PDB entry 4P72 | X-ray diffraction, 2.62 A resolution | chains B and D of the 4 polymer chains in the assembly

# Chain B
Name: Phenylalanine--tRNA ligase beta subunit
Source organism: Pseudomonas aeruginosa
Notes: EC 6.1.1.20
UniProtKB: Q9I0A4 (SYFB_PSEAE); numbering as in UniProt (aligned over 1-792)
Sequence (792 residues; row label = number of the first residue in the row):
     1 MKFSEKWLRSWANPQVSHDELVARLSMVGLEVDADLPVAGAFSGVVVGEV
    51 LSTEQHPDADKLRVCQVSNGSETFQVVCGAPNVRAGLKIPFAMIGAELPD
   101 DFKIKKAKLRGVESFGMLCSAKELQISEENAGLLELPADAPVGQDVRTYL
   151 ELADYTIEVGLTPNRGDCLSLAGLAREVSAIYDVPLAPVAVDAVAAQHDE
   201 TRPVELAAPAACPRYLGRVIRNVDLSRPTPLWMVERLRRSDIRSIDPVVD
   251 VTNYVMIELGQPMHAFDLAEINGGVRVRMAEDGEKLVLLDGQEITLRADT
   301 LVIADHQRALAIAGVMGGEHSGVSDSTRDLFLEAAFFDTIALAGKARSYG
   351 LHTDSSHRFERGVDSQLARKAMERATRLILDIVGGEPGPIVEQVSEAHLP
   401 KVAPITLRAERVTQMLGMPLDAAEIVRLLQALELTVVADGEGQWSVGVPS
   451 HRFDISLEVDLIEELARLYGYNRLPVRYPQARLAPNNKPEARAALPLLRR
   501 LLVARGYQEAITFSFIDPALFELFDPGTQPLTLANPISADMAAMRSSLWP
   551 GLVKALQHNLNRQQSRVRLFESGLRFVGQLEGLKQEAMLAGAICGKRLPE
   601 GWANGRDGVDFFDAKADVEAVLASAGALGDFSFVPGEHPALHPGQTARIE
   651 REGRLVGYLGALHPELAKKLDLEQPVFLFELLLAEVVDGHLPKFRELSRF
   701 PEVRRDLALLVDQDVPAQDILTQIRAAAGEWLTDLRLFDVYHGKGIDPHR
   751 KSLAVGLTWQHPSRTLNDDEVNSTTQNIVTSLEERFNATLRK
Unresolved in the structure: 792
UniProt features mapped onto this chain:
  - binding site (Mg(2+)): Asp454, Asp460, Glu463, Glu464

# Chain D
Name: Phenylalanine--tRNA ligase alpha subunit
Source organism: Pseudomonas aeruginosa
Notes: EC 6.1.1.20
UniProtKB: Q9I0A3 (SYFA_PSEAE); residues -78 to 259 here correspond to UniProt positions 1-338 (UniProt number = residue number + 79)
Sequence (338 residues; row label = number of the first residue in the row; numbers below 1 keep their minus sign (Met-78 is residue -78)):
   -78 MENLDALVSQALEAVRHTEDVNALEQIRVHYLGKKGELTQVMKTLGDLPA
   -28 EERPKVGALINVAKEKVQDVLNARKTELEGAALAARLAAERIDVTLPGRG
    22 QLSGGLHPVTRTLERIEQCFSRIGYEVAEGPEVEDDYHNFEALNIPGHHP
    72 ARAMHDTFYFNANMLLRTHTSPVQVRTMESQQPPIRIVCPGRVYRCDSDL
   122 THSPMFHQVEGLLVDEGVSFADLKGTIEEFLRAFFEKQLEVRFRPSFFPF
   172 TEPSAEVDIQCVICSGNGCRVCKQTGWLEVMGCGMVHPNVLRMSNIDPEK
   222 FQGFAFGMGAERLAMLRYGVNDLRLFFDNDLRFLGQFR
Unresolved in the structure: -78 to 7, 189-196
Small-molecule neighbours: 2NL (2-{3-[(4-chloropyridin-2-yl)amino]phenoxy}-N-methylacetamide): Leu64, Ser92, Gln95, Val96, Met99, Gln129, Glu131, Phe169, Phe171, Thr172, Met202, Gly203, Cys204, Gly205, Val207, Val211, Ala226, Phe227, Gly228, Met229, Gly230
UniProt features mapped onto this chain:
  - binding site (Mg(2+)): Glu173
What the authors report for this chain:
  - binding site for 2NL: Glu131

# Interface between chain B and chain D
Pairs across the interface (164):
  Ser26(B) - Arg165(D)
  Met27(B) - Arg163(D)
  Met27(B) - Arg165(D)
  Met27(B) - Pro166(D)
  Val28(B) - Pro166(D)
  Gly29(B) - Pro166(D)
  Glu31(B) - Arg165(D)  salt bridge
  Glu31(B) - Glu177(D)
  Glu31(B) - Glu200(D)
  Thr162(B) - Phe168(D)
  Pro163(B) - Phe168(D)  hydrophobic
  Asn164(B) - Phe168(D)
  Ala343(B) - His69(D)
  Arg347(B) - His69(D)  hydrogen bond (side chain-backbone)
  Arg347(B) - His70(D)
  Arg408(B) - Glu220(D)  salt bridge
  Arg411(B) - Gln223(D)
  Gln414(B) - Val139(D)  hydrogen bond (side chain-backbone)
  Gln414(B) - Ser140(D)
  Met415(B) - Ser140(D)
  Met415(B) - Phe141(D)  hydrogen bond (backbone-backbone)
  Met415(B) - Ala142(D)
  Met415(B) - Pro174(D)
  Met415(B) - Met206(D)  hydrophobic
  Val459(B) - Glu173(D)
  Asp460(B) - Glu173(D)
  Glu463(B) - Ser167(D)
  Glu463(B) - Glu173(D)
  Glu463(B) - Pro174(D)
  Arg467(B) - Pro166(D)
  Tyr471(B) - Phe141(D)  hydrophobic
  Tyr471(B) - Lys145(D)  hydrogen bond (backbone-side chain)
  Tyr471(B) - Phe164(D)
  Tyr471(B) - Pro166(D)  hydrophobic
  Tyr471(B) - Pro174(D)
  Tyr471(B) - Ser175(D)  hydrogen bond (side chain-backbone)
  Tyr471(B) - Ala176(D)  hydrophobic
  Asn472(B) - Lys145(D)
  Asn472(B) - Arg163(D)
  Asn472(B) - Phe164(D)  hydrogen bond (side chain-backbone)
  Leu474(B) - Phe141(D)  hydrophobic
  Leu474(B) - Lys145(D)  hydrogen bond (backbone-side chain)
  Pro475(B) - Ala142(D)
  Pro475(B) - Lys145(D)
  Val476(B) - Ala142(D)
  Val476(B) - Lys145(D)
  Val476(B) - Gly146(D)
  Val476(B) - Glu149(D)
  Arg477(B) - Gly138(D)  hydrogen bond (side chain-backbone)
  Arg477(B) - Ser140(D)  hydrogen bond
  Arg477(B) - Ala142(D)  hydrogen bond (backbone-backbone)
  Arg477(B) - Asp143(D)  salt bridge
  Arg477(B) - Gly146(D)
  Tyr478(B) - Asp143(D)
  Tyr478(B) - Gly146(D)
  Tyr478(B) - Glu150(D)  hydrogen bond
  Pro479(B) - Asp143(D)
  Pro479(B) - Thr147(D)
  Pro479(B) - Phe225(D)  hydrophobic
  Gln480(B) - Asp136(D)
  Ala481(B) - Arg107(D)
  Leu483(B) - Ile44(D)
  Leu483(B) - Arg107(D)
  Asn486(B) - Glu47(D)
  Pro496(B) - Glu35(D)
  Arg499(B) - Leu27(D)
  Arg499(B) - Thr31(D)
  Arg499(B) - Glu35(D)  salt bridge
  Arg500(B) - Leu27(D)
  Arg500(B) - Glu35(D)  salt bridge
  Val503(B) - Ser24(D)
  Val503(B) - Gly25(D)  hydrogen bond (backbone-backbone)
  Val503(B) - Gly26(D)
  Val503(B) - Leu27(D)  hydrophobic
  Ala504(B) - Ser24(D)
  Arg505(B) - Gln22(D)
  Gly506(B) - Gln22(D)
  Gly506(B) - Leu23(D)
  Gly506(B) - Gly25(D)
  Tyr507(B) - Gly25(D)
  Tyr507(B) - Gly26(D)  hydrogen bond (backbone-backbone)
  Gln508(B) - Gly25(D)
  Gln508(B) - Gly26(D)  hydrogen bond (side chain-backbone)
  Gln508(B) - Leu252(D)
  Gln508(B) - Leu255(D)
  Gln508(B) - Arg259(D)
  Glu509(B) - Gly26(D)  hydrogen bond (backbone-backbone)
  Glu509(B) - Leu27(D)
  Glu509(B) - His28(D)  hydrogen bond (side chain-backbone)
  Glu509(B) - Thr31(D)  hydrogen bond
  Glu509(B) - Leu255(D)
  Ala510(B) - Asn250(D)
  Ile511(B) - His28(D)
  Ile511(B) - Thr31(D)
  Ile511(B) - Arg113(D)
  Ile511(B) - His128(D)
  Ile511(B) - Asn250(D)  hydrogen bond (backbone-side chain)
  Thr512(B) - Arg113(D)  hydrogen bond (backbone-side chain)
  Thr512(B) - Met126(D)
  Thr512(B) - Asn250(D)
  Phe513(B) - Ser124(D)
  Phe513(B) - Pro125(D)  hydrophobic
  Phe513(B) - Met126(D)  hydrophobic
  Phe513(B) - Arg245(D)
  Phe513(B) - Phe248(D)  hydrophobic
  Ser514(B) - Arg113(D)  hydrogen bond
  Ser514(B) - Tyr115(D)  hydrogen bond
  Ser514(B) - Met126(D)
  Phe515(B) - Phe79(D)  hydrophobic
  Phe515(B) - Leu87(D)  hydrophobic
  Phe515(B) - Tyr115(D)  hydrophobic
  Phe515(B) - Pro125(D)  hydrophobic
  Leu531(B) - Phe81(D)  hydrophobic
  Thr532(B) - Phe81(D)
  Leu533(B) - Phe79(D)  hydrophobic
  Leu533(B) - Tyr80(D)
  Leu533(B) - Phe81(D)  hydrophobic
  Ala534(B) - Tyr80(D)  hydrogen bond (backbone-backbone)
  Ala534(B) - Phe81(D)
  Asn535(B) - Met75(D)  hydrogen bond (side chain-backbone)
  Asn535(B) - Thr78(D)  hydrogen bond (side chain-backbone)
  Asn535(B) - Phe79(D)
  Asn535(B) - Tyr80(D)  hydrogen bond (side chain-backbone)
  Asn535(B) - Cys117(D)
  Ile537(B) - Phe79(D)
  Ile537(B) - Cys117(D)
  Ile537(B) - Ser119(D)
  Met544(B) - Phe81(D)  hydrophobic
  Arg545(B) - Arg113(D)
  His558(B) - Asp249(D)
  Asn559(B) - Asn250(D)
  Asn559(B) - Asp251(D)
  Asn559(B) - Leu252(D)
  Arg562(B) - Asp251(D)
  Arg562(B) - Arg253(D)  hydrogen bond (backbone-side chain)
  Gln563(B) - Arg253(D)
  Gln564(B) - Leu252(D)
  Gln564(B) - Arg253(D)  hydrogen bond
  Arg566(B) - Gln22(D)  hydrogen bond
  Arg566(B) - Leu252(D)
  Val567(B) - Leu252(D)  hydrophobic
  Arg568(B) - Gln22(D)
  Leu569(B) - Leu252(D)  hydrophobic
  Phe570(B) - Leu27(D)  hydrophobic
  Glu571(B) - Arg113(D)  salt bridge
  Ser572(B) - Arg113(D)  hydrogen bond (backbone-side chain)
  Leu574(B) - Glu53(D)
  Phe576(B) - Glu53(D)
  Phe576(B) - Val54(D)  hydrophobic
  Leu580(B) - Phe81(D)  hydrophobic
  Leu580(B) - Asn82(D)
  Leu580(B) - Met85(D)  hydrophobic
  Leu583(B) - Val54(D)  hydrophobic
  Gln585(B) - Pro52(D)
  Gln585(B) - Glu53(D)  hydrogen bond (side chain-backbone)
  Gln585(B) - Val54(D)  hydrogen bond (side chain-backbone)
  Arg597(B) - Gln22(D)
  Leu598(B) - Gln22(D)
  Pro599(B) - Gly21(D)
  Trp602(B) - Leu17(D)
  Trp602(B) - Pro18(D)  hydrogen bond (side chain-backbone)
  Ala603(B) - Arg20(D)  hydrogen bond (backbone-side chain)
  Asn604(B) - Arg20(D)
  Asn604(B) - Gly21(D)  hydrogen bond (side chain-backbone)
Also at the interface, not in a pair above, chain B (84 interface residues in all): Leu416, Gly417, Leu457, Arg482, Pro536, Ala555, Gly573
Also at the interface, not in a pair above, chain D (82 interface residues in all): Val30, Gly45, Pro71, Ala74, Leu134, His208, Pro209, Phe247

# Overview
84 residues of chain B face 82 of chain D across their interface, with 34 hydrogen bonds and 6 salt bridges.
Polar contacts include Glu31(B)-Arg165(D), Arg408(B)-Glu220(D) and Arg477(B)-Asp143(D). Bound to chain D:
compound 2NL. The paper reports a binding site for 2NL at Glu131(D).
Chain B is Phenylalanine--tRNA ligase beta subunit and chain D is Phenylalanine--tRNA ligase alpha subunit,
both from Pseudomonas aeruginosa; the structure, PheRS in complex with compound 2a, was determined by X-ray
diffraction (same publication as 4P71, 4P74 and 4P75).
